PDB entry 8Z86 | electron microscopy, 3.87 A resolution | chains A and H of the 3 polymer chains in the assembly

== Chain A ==
Molecule: Spike protein S1
From: Severe acute respiratory syndrome coronavirus 2
Notes: fragment: rbd
UniProt: P0DTC2 (SPIKE_SARS2); residues 326-526 here correspond to UniProt positions 328-528 (UniProt number = residue number + 2)
Chain sequence (222 residues; each row starts with the number of its first residue):
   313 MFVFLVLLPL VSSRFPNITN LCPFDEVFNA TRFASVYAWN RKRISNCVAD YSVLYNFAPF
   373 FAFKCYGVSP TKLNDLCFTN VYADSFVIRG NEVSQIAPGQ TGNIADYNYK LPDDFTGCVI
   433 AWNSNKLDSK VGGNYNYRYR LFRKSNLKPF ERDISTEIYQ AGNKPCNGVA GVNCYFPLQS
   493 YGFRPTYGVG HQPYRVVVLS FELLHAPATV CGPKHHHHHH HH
Unresolved in the structure: 313-333, 527-534
Construct notes: initiating methionine (313); expression tag (314-325, 527-534); variant D337 (Gly339 in P0DTC2), F369 (Ser371 in P0DTC2), P371 (Ser373 in P0DTC2), F373 (Ser375 in P0DTC2), A374 (Thr376 in P0DTC2), N403 (Asp405 in P0DTC2), S406 (Arg408 in P0DTC2), N415 (Lys417 in P0DTC2), K438 (Asn440 in P0DTC2), R450 (Leu452 in P0DTC2), N475 (Ser477 in P0DTC2), K476 (Thr478 in P0DTC2), A482 (Glu484 in P0DTC2), V484 (Phe486 in P0DTC2), R496 (Gln498 in P0DTC2), Y499 (Asn501 in P0DTC2), H503 (Tyr505 in P0DTC2)
Disulfide bonds: C334-C359, C377-C430, C389-C523, C478-C486
Curated features (UniProtKB/Swiss-Prot):
  - region: N446 to Y449, Y451 to F454 (Immunodominant HLA epitope recognized by the CD8+)
  - glycosylation (N-linked (GlcNAc...) asparagine): N329 (complex), N341 (complex)
Reported in the primary citation:
  - mutagenesis - L453S: abolished binding to CR9 (proposed by the authors, not directly observed)

== Chain H ==
Molecule: CR9 heavy chain
From: Homo sapiens
Chain sequence (115 residues; numbered 2 to 116; the number before each row is that of its first residue):
     2 VQLVQSGGGL VQPGGSLRLS CAASGITVSA NYMNWVRQAP GKGLEWVSLI YAGGSTFYAD
    62 SVKGRFTISR HNSNNTLYLQ MNSLRPEDTA MYYCARDLLE AGGMDVWGQG TAVTV
Disulfide bonds: C22-C95

== How chain A and chain H interact ==
Contacting residue pairs (30; chain A residue first):
  T413(A) - S56(H)
  T413(A) - F58(H)
  G414(A) - Y52(H)
  N415(A) - Y33(H)
  N415(A) - Y52(H)  hydrogen bond
  D418(A) - S56(H)  hydrogen bond
  Y419(A) - Y33(H)
  Y419(A) - Y52(H)
  Y419(A) - A53(H)  hydrogen bond (side chain-backbone)
  Y419(A) - G54(H)  hydrogen bond (side chain-backbone)
  L453(A) - Y33(H)  hydrogen bond (backbone-side chain)
  L453(A) - L100(H)  hydrophobic
  F454(A) - L99(H)  hydrophobic
  R455(A) - A53(H)
  N458(A) - G54(H)
  Y471(A) - A31(H)  hydrogen bond (side chain-backbone)
  Y471(A) - A53(H)
  A473(A) - I27(H)
  A473(A) - N32(H)
  G474(A) - G26(H)
  G474(A) - T28(H)
  N475(A) - G26(H)  hydrogen bond (backbone-backbone)
  N475(A) - T28(H)
  N485(A) - V2(H)
  N485(A) - G26(H)
  N485(A) - I27(H)
  N485(A) - R97(H)
  Y487(A) - R97(H)  hydrogen bond
  Y487(A) - L99(H)
  Q491(A) - E101(H)
Also at the interface, not in a pair above, chain A (17 interface residues in all): K456
Also at the interface, not in a pair above, chain H (18 interface residues in all): G55, T57
From the paper, about this interface:
  - epitope / paratope residues, chain A: N415(A), D418(A), L453(A), F454(A), N485(A), Y487(A)
  - epitope / paratope residues, chain H: Y33(H), Y52(H), L99(H), L100(H)

== Overview ==
Chain A and chain H form an interface of 17 and 18 residues respectively; the contacts include 8 hydrogen
bonds. Polar contacts include N415(A)-Y52(H), D418(A)-S56(H) and Y419(A)-A53(H). From the paper: L453S of
chain A abolishes binding to CR9; epitope/paratope residues N415(A), D418(A) and Y33(H) among others.
Chain A is Spike protein S1 (Severe acute respiratory syndrome coronavirus 2) and chain H is CR9 heavy chain
(Homo sapiens); the structure, BA.5 RBD in complex with CR9, was determined by electron microscopy (same
publication as 8XSD).
